8UQV - chains C and D of the 4 polymer chains in the assembly; structure by electron microscopy, 3.60 A resolution.

# Chain C (and D)
Protein: Trehalose synthase/amylase TreS
From: Mycobacterium tuberculosis
Notes: chain D of this document is another copy of the same molecule, construct and numbering; everything in this record applies to it too
UniProt: P9WQ18 (TRES_MYCTO); numbering as in UniProt (aligned over 12-586)
Chain sequence (575 residues; each row starts with the number of its first residue):
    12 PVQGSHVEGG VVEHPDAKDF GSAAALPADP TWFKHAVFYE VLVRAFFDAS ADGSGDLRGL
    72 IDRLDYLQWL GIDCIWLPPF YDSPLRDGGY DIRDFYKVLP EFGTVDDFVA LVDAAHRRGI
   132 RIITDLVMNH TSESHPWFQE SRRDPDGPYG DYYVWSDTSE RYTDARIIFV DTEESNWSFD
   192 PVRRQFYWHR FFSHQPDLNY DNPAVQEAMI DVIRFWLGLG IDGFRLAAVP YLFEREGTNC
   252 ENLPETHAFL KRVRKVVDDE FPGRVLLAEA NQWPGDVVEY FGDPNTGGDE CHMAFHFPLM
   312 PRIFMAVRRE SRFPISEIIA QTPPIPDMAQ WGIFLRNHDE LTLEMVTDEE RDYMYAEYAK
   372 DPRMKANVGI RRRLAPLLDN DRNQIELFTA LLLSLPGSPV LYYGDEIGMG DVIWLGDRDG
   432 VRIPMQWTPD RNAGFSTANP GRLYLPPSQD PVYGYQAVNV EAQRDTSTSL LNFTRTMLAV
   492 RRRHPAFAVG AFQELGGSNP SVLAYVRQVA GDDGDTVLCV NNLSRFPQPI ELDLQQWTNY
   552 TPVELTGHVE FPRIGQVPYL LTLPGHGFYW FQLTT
Unresolved in the structure: 12-39
Construct notes: conflict Ala238 (Asp in P9WQ18)
Ion coordination: Ca2+: Tyr242, Glu245
Small-molecule neighbours: alpha-D-glucopyranose / 6-azido-6-deoxy-alpha-D-glucopyranose: Asp98, Tyr101, His141, Ile179, Phe180, Phe202, Ala238, Ala239, Glu280, Asn282, Phe308, His349, Asp350, Glu351, Leu354, Met356, Val379, Arg429
Swiss-Prot annotation at these positions:
  - active site: Glu280 (Proton donor)
  - binding site (substrate): Asp98, His141, Gln206, Arg236, His349, Asp350
  - binding site (Ca(2+)): Asn140, Asp208, Tyr242, Leu243, Glu245
Reported in the primary citation:
  - catalytic residues: Glu280, Asp350 (citing earlier work)
  - binding site for 6-azido-6-deoxy-alpha-D-glucopyranose: Glu280, Asp350
  - binding site for alpha-D-glucopyranose: Asp350
  - conformationally variable residues (loop rearrangement): Glu280, Asp350, Leu352
  - contacts within the chain: Met311-Leu352 (hydrophobic contact), Phe315-Leu352 (hydrophobic contact), Leu352-Leu354 (hydrophobic contact), Leu352-Tyr369 (hydrophobic contact), Leu352-Ile381 (hydrophobic contact)

# How chain C and chain D interact
Residue-residue contacts - 22 pairs, chain C then chain D:
  Phe190(C) - Phe190(D)  hydrophobic
  Phe190(C) - Pro192(D)  hydrophobic
  Phe190(C) - Arg195(D)
  Pro192(C) - Phe190(D)  hydrophobic
  Arg195(C) - Phe190(D)
  Arg195(C) - Phe197(D)
  Phe197(C) - Arg195(D)
  Trp425(C) - Gly452(D)
  Trp425(C) - Arg453(D)
  Arg442(C) - Gln460(D)  hydrogen bond (side chain-backbone)
  Asn450(C) - Asp461(D)  hydrogen bond
  Asn450(C) - Pro462(D)
  Pro451(C) - Gln460(D)
  Pro451(C) - Asp461(D)
  Gly452(C) - Val423(D)
  Arg453(C) - Trp425(D)
  Pro457(C) - Pro457(D)  hydrophobic
  Gln460(C) - Arg442(D)
  Gln460(C) - Pro451(D)
  Gln460(C) - Gln460(D)
  Asp461(C) - Asn450(D)  hydrogen bond
  Pro462(C) - Asn450(D)
Other interface residues (no listed pair), chain C (15 interface residues in all): Gln467
Other interface residues (no listed pair), chain D (16 interface residues in all): Gln467

# Summary
15 residues of chain C and 16 residues of chain D are in contact; the contacts include 3 hydrogen bonds. Polar
pairs include Arg442(C)-Gln460(D) and Asn450(C)-Asp461(D). Bound to chain C: alpha-D-glucopyranose /
6-azido-6-deoxy-alpha-D-glucopyranose. The paper reports catalytic residues Glu280(C) and Asp350(C); a binding
site for 6-azido-6-deoxy-alpha-D-glucopyranose at Glu280(C) and Asp350(C).
Both chains are Trehalose synthase/amylase TreS (Mycobacterium tuberculosis). Entry 8UQV (Trehalose Synthase
(TreS) of Mycobacterium tuberculosis in complex with 6-TreAz compound) was determined by electron microscopy
(same publication as 8UZH).
